6Y5B - chains D and E of the 5 polymer chains in the assembly; structure by electron microscopy, 3.10 A resolution.

# Chain D (and E)
Protein: 5-hydroxytryptamine receptor 3A
Source organism: Mus musculus
Notes: engineered mutation(s): Insertion A277; chain E of this document is another copy of the same molecule, construct and numbering; everything in this record applies to it too
Reference sequence: P23979 (5HT3A_MOUSE); the construct has insertions or renumbered stretches relative to UniProt, so the offset changes along the chain: 6-276 = UniProt 32-302; 278-462 = UniProt 303-487
Sequence (538 residues; each row starts with the number of its first residue; numbers below 1 keep their minus sign (Met-75 is residue -75)):
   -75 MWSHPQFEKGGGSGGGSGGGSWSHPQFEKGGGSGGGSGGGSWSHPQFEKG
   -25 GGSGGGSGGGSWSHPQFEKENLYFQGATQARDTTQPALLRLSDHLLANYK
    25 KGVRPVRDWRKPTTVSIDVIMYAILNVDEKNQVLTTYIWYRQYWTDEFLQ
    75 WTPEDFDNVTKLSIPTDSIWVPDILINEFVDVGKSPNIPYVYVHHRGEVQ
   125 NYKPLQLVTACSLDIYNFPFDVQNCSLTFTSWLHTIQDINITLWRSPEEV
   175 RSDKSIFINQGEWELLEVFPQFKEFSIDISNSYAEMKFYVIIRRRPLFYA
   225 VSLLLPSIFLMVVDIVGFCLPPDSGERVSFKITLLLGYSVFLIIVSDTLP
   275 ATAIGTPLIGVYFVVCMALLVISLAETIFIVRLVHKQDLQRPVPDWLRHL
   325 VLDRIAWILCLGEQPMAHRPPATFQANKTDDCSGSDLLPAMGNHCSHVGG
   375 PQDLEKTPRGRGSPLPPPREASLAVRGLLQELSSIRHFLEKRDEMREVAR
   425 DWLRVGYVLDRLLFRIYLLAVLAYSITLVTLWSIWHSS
Not modelled in the structure: -75 to 7, 311-317, 332-402 (chain E: -75 to 7, 312-316, 333-403)
Sequence notes: initiating methionine (-75); expression tag (-74 to 5); insertion (277); conflict Ser461 (Tyr486 in P23979)
Disulfides: Cys135-Cys149

# Interface between chain D and chain E
Contacting residue pairs (87; chain D residue first):
  Lys24(D) - Leu13(E)
  Lys24(D) - Asp17(E)
  Lys25(D) - Tyr114(E)
  Gly26(D) - Pro89(E)
  Gly26(D) - Tyr114(E)
  Val27(D) - Leu12(E)
  Val27(D) - Leu13(E)  hydrophobic
  Val27(D) - Ser16(E)
  Arg28(D) - Leu12(E)
  Arg31(D) - Pro10(E)
  Trp33(D) - Asp81(E)  hydrogen bond (side chain-backbone)
  Trp33(D) - Asn82(E)
  Trp33(D) - Val83(E)
  Arg34(D) - Asp81(E)  hydrogen bond (side chain-backbone)
  Asn55(D) - Leu49(E)
  Asn55(D) - Asn50(E)
  Trp94(D) - Tyr114(E)  hydrogen bond
  Val95(D) - Tyr114(E)  hydrogen bond (backbone-side chain)
  Leu99(D) - Ile112(E)  hydrophobic
  Asn101(D) - Tyr46(E)  hydrogen bond (backbone-side chain)
  Glu102(D) - Tyr46(E)  hydrogen bond
  Phe103(D) - Tyr61(E)  hydrogen bond (backbone-side chain)
  Val104(D) - Tyr61(E)
  Val104(D) - Gln130(E)
  Asp105(D) - Lys108(E)
  Val106(D) - Lys108(E)
  Val106(D) - Ser109(E)
  Val106(D) - Pro110(E)
  Ser136(D) - Gln184(E)
  Trp156(D) - Trp63(E)
  Trp156(D) - Tyr126(E)
  Trp156(D) - Lys127(E)
  Trp156(D) - Pro128(E)
  Leu157(D) - Tyr114(E)
  Leu157(D) - Val115(E)  hydrophobic
  Leu157(D) - Tyr116(E)  hydrophobic
  Leu157(D) - Tyr126(E)  hydrophobic
  His158(D) - Ser87(E)  hydrogen bond
  His158(D) - Tyr116(E)
  Thr159(D) - Tyr116(E)
  Asp162(D) - Tyr116(E)  hydrogen bond
  Tyr207(D) - Tyr126(E)
  Ile256(D) - Phe254(E)  hydrophobic
  Ile256(D) - Thr257(E)
  Leu259(D) - Val237(E)  hydrophobic
  Leu260(D) - Thr257(E)
  Leu260(D) - Gly261(E)
  Leu266(D) - Pro230(E)  hydrophobic
  Ile267(D) - Val264(E)  hydrophobic
  Ile267(D) - Ile268(E)  hydrophobic
  Ser270(D) - Ile268(E)
  Asp271(D) - Asp271(E)
  Asp271(D) - Thr272(E)
  Leu273(D) - Phe222(E)
  Thr276(D) - Phe222(E)
  Ala277(D) - Glu186(E)
  Ala277(D) - Arg219(E)
  Ala277(D) - Leu221(E)
  Ala277(D) - Phe222(E)  hydrophobic
  Ala277(D) - Tyr223(E)  hydrophobic
  Ile278(D) - Asn183(E)
  Ile278(D) - Gln184(E)
  Ile278(D) - Gly185(E)
  Ile278(D) - Arg219(E)
  Thr280(D) - Phe222(E)
  Met291(D) - Pro230(E)  hydrophobic
  Met291(D) - Phe233(E)  hydrophobic
  Ala292(D) - Phe233(E)  hydrophobic
  Val295(D) - Val237(E)  hydrophobic
  Leu298(D) - Val237(E)  hydrophobic
  Leu298(D) - Phe254(E)  hydrophobic
  Ala299(D) - Val240(E)  hydrophobic
  Ile302(D) - Val240(E)
  Ile302(D) - Leu244(E)  hydrophobic
  Arg306(D) - Cys243(E)
  Arg306(D) - Leu244(E)
  Arg306(D) - Pro245(E)
  Glu405(D) - Leu406(E)
  Glu405(D) - Ser407(E)
  Glu405(D) - Arg410(E)  salt bridge
  Leu406(D) - Leu406(E)  hydrophobic
  Ser408(D) - Arg410(E)
  Ser408(D) - Leu413(E)
  Ile409(D) - Leu406(E)  hydrophobic
  Phe412(D) - Leu413(E)  hydrophobic
  Phe412(D) - Arg416(E)
  Lys415(D) - Leu413(E)
Also at the interface, not in a pair above, chain D (58 interface residues in all): Val30, Lys54, Gln56, Phe72, Asp97, Ala134, Thr257, Val288
Also at the interface, not in a pair above, chain E (59 interface residues in all): Lys85, Gln124, Ile182, Val225, Ser226, Leu260

# Overview
The interface between chain D and chain E involves 58 residues on one side and 59 on the other, with 9
hydrogen bonds and 1 salt bridge. Among the polar pairs are Glu405(D)-Arg410(E), Trp33(D)-Asp81(E) and
Arg34(D)-Asp81(E).
Chain D and chain E are both 5-hydroxytryptamine receptor 3A (Mus musculus); the structure, 5-HT3A receptor in
Salipro (apo, asymmetric), was determined by electron microscopy together with 6Y59 and 6Y5A from the same
study.
